Entry 7WXU (electron microscopy, 2.85 A resolution); this record covers chains A and B of the 5 polymer chains in the assembly.

# Chain A
Molecule: engineered mini Galpha-Q subunit
From: Homo sapiens
Amino-acid sequence (362 residues; each row starts with the number of its first residue; note: 26 numbers in that range are skipped by the numbering (no residue carries them; nothing is unmodelled there)):
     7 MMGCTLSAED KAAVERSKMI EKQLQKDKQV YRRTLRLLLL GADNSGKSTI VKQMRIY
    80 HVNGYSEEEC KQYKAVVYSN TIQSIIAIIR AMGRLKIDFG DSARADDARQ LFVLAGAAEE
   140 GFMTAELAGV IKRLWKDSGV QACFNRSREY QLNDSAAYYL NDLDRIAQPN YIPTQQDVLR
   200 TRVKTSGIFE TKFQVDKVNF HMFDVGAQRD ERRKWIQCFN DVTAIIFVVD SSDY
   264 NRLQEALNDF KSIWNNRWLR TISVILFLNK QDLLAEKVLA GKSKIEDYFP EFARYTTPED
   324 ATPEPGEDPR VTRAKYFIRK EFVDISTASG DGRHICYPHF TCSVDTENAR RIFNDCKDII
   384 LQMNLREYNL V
Unresolved in the structure: 7-12, 80-201

# Chain B
Molecule: Guanine nucleotide-binding protein G(I)/G(S)/G(T) subunit beta-1
From: Homo sapiens
UniProtKB: P62873 (GBB1_HUMAN); residues 2-340 here = UniProt positions 2-340
Amino-acid sequence (345 residues; row label = number of the first residue in the row; numbers below 1 keep their minus sign (Met-4 is residue -4)):
    -4 MGSLLQSELD QLRQEAEQLK NQIRDARKAC ADATLSQITN NIDPVGRIQM RTRRTLRGHL
    56 AKIYAMHWGT DSRLLVSASQ DGKLIIWDSY TTNKVHAIPL RSSWVMTCAY APSGNYVACG
   116 GLDNICSIYN LKTREGNVRV SRELAGHTGY LSCCRFLDDN QIVTSSGDTT CALWDIETGQ
   176 QTTTFTGHTG DVMSLSLAPD TRLFVSGACD ASAKLWDVRE GMCRQTFTGH ESDINAICFF
   236 PNGNAFATGS DDATCRLFDL RADQELMTYS HDNIICGITS VSFSKSGRLL LAGYDDFNCN
   296 VWDALKADRA GVLAGHDNRV SCLGVTDDGM AVATGSWDSF LKIWN
Unresolved in the structure: -4 to 2
Differences from the reference sequence: initiating methionine (-4); expression tag (-3 to 1)

# How chain A and chain B interact
Pairs across the interface (34):
  Arg22(A) with Val90(B), hydrogen bond (side chain-backbone); His91(B)
  Ile26(A) with Lys89(B)
  Glu27(A) with Lys89(B), salt bridge
  Leu30(A) with Lys78(B)
  Asp33(A) with Lys78(B), salt bridge
  Lys34(A) with Leu55(B)
  Arg38(A) with Leu55(B)
  Thr204(A) with Asn119(B)
  Gly206(A) with Leu117(B)
  Ile207(A) with Trp99(B)
  Phe222(A) with Trp99(B), hydrophobic
  Ala226(A) with Asn119(B); Thr143(B)
  Gln227(A) with Leu117(B); Asn119(B); Tyr145(B)
  Arg228(A) with Gly162(B), hydrogen bond (side chain-backbone); Asp186(B), salt bridge
  Arg232(A) with Cys204(B); Asp228(B), salt bridge
  Lys233(A) with Tyr145(B); Met188(B); Asp228(B), salt bridge; Asn230(B)
  Trp234(A) with Tyr145(B)
  Gln236(A) with Arg314(B)
  Cys237(A) with Tyr59(B); Trp99(B)
  Phe238(A) with Trp99(B), hydrophobic
  Asn239(A) with Lys57(B), hydrogen bond; Trp332(B)
  Asp240(A) with Lys57(B), salt bridge
  Trp281(A) with Arg314(B)
Other interface residues (no listed pair), chain A (27 interface residues in all): Ala19, Ser23, Tyr37, Arg280
Other interface residues (no listed pair), chain B (35 interface residues in all): Gly53, Ala56, Gln75, Asp76, Asn88, Ala92, Met101, Asp118, His142, Gly144, Asp163, Thr164, Gly185, Asp246, Asp290

# In short
Chain A and chain B form an interface of 27 and 35 residues respectively, with 3 hydrogen bonds and 6 salt
bridges. Polar pairs include Glu27(A)-Lys89(B), Asp33(A)-Lys78(B) and Arg228(A)-Asp186(B).
Here chain A is engineered mini Galpha-Q subunit and chain B is Guanine nucleotide-binding protein
G(I)/G(S)/G(T) subunit beta-1, both from Homo sapiens. Entry 7WXU (GPR110/Gq complex) was determined by
electron microscopy together with 7WXW, 7WY0, 7WZ7 and 7X2V from the same study.
